PDB entry 3WZN | X-ray diffraction, 1.30 A resolution | chains A and B

# Chain A (and B)
Molecule: Streptavidin
Organism: Streptomyces avidinii
Notes: chain B of this document is another copy of the same molecule, construct and numbering; everything in this record applies to it too
UniProtKB: P22629 (SAV_STRAV); residues 13-139 here correspond to UniProt positions 37-163 (UniProt number = residue number + 24)
Amino-acid sequence (129 residues; row label = number of the first residue in the row):
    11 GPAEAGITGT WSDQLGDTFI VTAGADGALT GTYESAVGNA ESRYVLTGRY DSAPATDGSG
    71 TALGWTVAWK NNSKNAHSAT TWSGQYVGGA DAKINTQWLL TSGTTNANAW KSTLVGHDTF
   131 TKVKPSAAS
Unresolved in the structure: 135-139 (chain B: 134-139)
Construct notes: expression tag (11-12); engineered mutation S22 (Tyr46 in P22629), D23 (Asn47 in P22629), D27 (Ser51 in P22629), S83 (Tyr107 in P22629), K84 (Arg108 in P22629), D101 (Glu125 in P22629), K103 (Arg127 in P22629), N116 (Glu140 in P22629)
Ligand contacts: biotin (BTN): D23, D27, Y43, S45, V47, G48, N49, A50, W79, A86, S88, T90, W92, W108, L110, W120
UniProt features mapped onto this chain:
  - motif: R59 to D61 (Cell attachment site)
  - binding site (biotin): Y43, Y54, W92, W108, W120

# Chain A / chain B interface
Residue-residue contacts (89):
  V55(A) with R59(B)
  T57(A) with T57(B), hydrogen bond; G58(B); R59(B)
  G58(A) with T57(B)
  R59(A) with V55(B); T57(B); T76(B); A78(B)
  Y60(A) with A78(B)
  D61(A) with K80(B); N85(B), hydrogen bond; H87(B), salt bridge
  S62(A) with K80(B)
  A63(A) with K80(B); N85(B), hydrogen bond (backbone-side chain); H87(B), hydrogen bond (backbone-side chain)
  P64(A) with H87(B)
  A65(A) with H87(B)
  S69(A) with G113(B); T114(B); T115(B)
  G70(A) with G113(B); T114(B), hydrogen bond (backbone-backbone)
  A72(A) with H87(B); S88(B); A89(B); T111(B); G113(B)
  L73(A) with A89(B)
  G74(A) with T76(B); T91(B)
  W75(A) with T76(B), hydrogen bond (backbone-side chain)
  T76(A) with R59(B); G74(B); W75(B), hydrogen bond (side chain-backbone); T76(B)
  A78(A) with R59(B); Y60(B)
  K80(A) with D61(B); S62(B); A63(B)
  N85(A) with D61(B), hydrogen bond; A63(B), hydrogen bond (side chain-backbone)
  H87(A) with D61(B), salt bridge; A63(B); P64(B); A65(B); A72(B)
  S88(A) with A72(B)
  A89(A) with A72(B); L73(B); S93(B)
  T91(A) with G74(B); T91(B), hydrogen bond; W92(B); S93(B)
  W92(A) with T91(B)
  S93(A) with A89(B); T91(B); L109(B), hydrogen bond (side chain-backbone); T111(B), hydrogen bond
  G94(A) with T111(B), hydrogen bond (backbone-side chain)
  Q95(A) with S112(B); G113(B); T114(B), hydrogen bond; S122(B)
  V97(A) with N116(B)
  Q107(A) with L109(B); T123(B), hydrogen bond
  W108(A) with L109(B)
  L109(A) with S93(B), hydrogen bond (backbone-side chain); Q107(B); W108(B); L109(B), hydrophobic
  T111(A) with A72(B); S93(B), hydrogen bond; G94(B)
  S112(A) with Q95(B)
  G113(A) with S69(B); G70(B); Q95(B)
  T114(A) with S69(B); G70(B), hydrogen bond (backbone-backbone); Q95(B), hydrogen bond (backbone-side chain)
  T115(A) with S69(B)
  N116(A) with V97(B)
  S122(A) with Q95(B)
  T123(A) with Q107(B), hydrogen bond
Interface residues without a listed pair, chain A (45 interface residues in all): D67, G68, V77, L110, A119
Interface residues without a listed pair, chain B (44 interface residues in all): G68, V77, L110, A119

# Overview
45 residues of chain A and 44 residues of chain B are in contact, with 20 hydrogen bonds and 2 salt bridges.
Among the polar pairs are D61(A)-H87(B), T57(A)-T57(B) and D61(A)-N85(B). Bound to chain A: biotin.
Chain A and chain B are both Streptavidin (Streptomyces avidinii); the structure, Crystal structure of the
core streptavidin mutant V21 (Y22S/N23D/S27D/Y83S/R84K/E101D/R103K/E116N) complexed with biotin at 1.3 A
resolution, was determined by X-ray diffraction together with 3WZO, 3WZP and 3WZQ from the same study.
